Entry 5JSI (X-ray diffraction, 2.00 A resolution); this record covers chains A and B.

Chain A (and B):
Molecule: Bacteriorhodopsin
From: Candidatus Actinomarina minuta
Notes: chain B of this document is another copy of the same molecule, construct and numbering; everything in this record applies to it too
UniProt: S5DM51 (S5DM51_9ACTN); residue numbers follow UniProt; this construct covers 1-220
Sequence (220 residues; each row starts with the number of its first residue):
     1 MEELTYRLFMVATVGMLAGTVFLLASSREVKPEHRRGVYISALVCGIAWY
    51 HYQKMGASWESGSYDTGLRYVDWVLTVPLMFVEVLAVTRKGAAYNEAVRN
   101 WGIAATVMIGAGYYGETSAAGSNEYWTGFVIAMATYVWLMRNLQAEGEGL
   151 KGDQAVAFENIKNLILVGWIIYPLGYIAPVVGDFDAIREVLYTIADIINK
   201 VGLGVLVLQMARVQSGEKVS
Unresolved in the structure: 1, 217-220
Covalently attached groups: retinal (RET) linked to Lys200

Chain A / chain B interface:
Pairs across the interface - 2 pairs, chain A then chain B:
  Tyr50(A) - Val71(B)
  Val71(A) - Tyr50(B)
Other interface residues (no listed pair), chain A (4 interface residues in all): Arg36, Asp65
Other interface residues (no listed pair), chain B (5 interface residues in all): Arg36, Lys54, Leu68

Overview:
The interface between chain A and chain B involves 4 residues on one side and 5 on the other.
Chain A and chain B are both Bacteriorhodopsin (Candidatus Actinomarina minuta); the structure, Structure of
membrane protein, was determined by X-ray diffraction together with 5JGP and 5JRF from the same study.
